4OKP - chain A; structure by X-ray diffraction, 1.37 A resolution.

== Chain A ==
Molecule: Beta-lactamase
From: Escherichia coli
Notes: EC 3.5.2.6; fragment: Beta-lactamase
Reference sequence: P00811 (AMPC_ECOLI); residues 4-361 here correspond to UniProt positions 20-377 (UniProt number = residue number + 16)
Sequence (358 residues; numbered 4 to 361; the number before each row is that of its first residue):
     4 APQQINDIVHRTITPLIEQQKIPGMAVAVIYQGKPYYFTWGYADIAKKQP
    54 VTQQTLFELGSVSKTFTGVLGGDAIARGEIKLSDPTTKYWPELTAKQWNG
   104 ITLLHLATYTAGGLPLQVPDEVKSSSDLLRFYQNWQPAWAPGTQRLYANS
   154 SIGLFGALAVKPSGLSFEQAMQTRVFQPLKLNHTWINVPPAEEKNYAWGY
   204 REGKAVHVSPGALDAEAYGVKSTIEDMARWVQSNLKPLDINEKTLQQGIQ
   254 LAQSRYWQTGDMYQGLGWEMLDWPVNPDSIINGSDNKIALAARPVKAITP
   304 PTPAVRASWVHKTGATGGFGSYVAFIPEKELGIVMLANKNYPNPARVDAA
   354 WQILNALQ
Unresolved in the structure: 284-290
Swiss-Prot annotation at these positions:
  - active site: Ser64 (Acyl-ester intermediate)
  - binding site (a beta-lactam): Ser64, Gln120, Tyr150, Asn152, Ala318, Asn343

== In short ==
From UniProt: active-site residue Ser64 and 6 beta-lactam-binding residues.
Chain A is Beta-lactamase (Escherichia coli); the structure, Crystal structure of AmpC beta-lactamase in
complex with the product form of 7-amino-desacetoxycephalosporanic acid, was determined by X-ray diffraction
together with 4OLD and 4OLG from the same study.
